4JSN - chains B and D; structure by X-ray diffraction, 3.20 A resolution.

# Chain B
Protein: Serine/threonine-protein kinase mTOR
Organism: Homo sapiens
Notes: EC 2.7.11.1; fragment: fat frb kinase
Reference sequence: P42345 (MTOR_HUMAN); numbering as in UniProt (aligned over 1376-2549)
Amino-acid sequence (1174 residues; numbered 1376 to 2549; the number before each row is that of its first residue):
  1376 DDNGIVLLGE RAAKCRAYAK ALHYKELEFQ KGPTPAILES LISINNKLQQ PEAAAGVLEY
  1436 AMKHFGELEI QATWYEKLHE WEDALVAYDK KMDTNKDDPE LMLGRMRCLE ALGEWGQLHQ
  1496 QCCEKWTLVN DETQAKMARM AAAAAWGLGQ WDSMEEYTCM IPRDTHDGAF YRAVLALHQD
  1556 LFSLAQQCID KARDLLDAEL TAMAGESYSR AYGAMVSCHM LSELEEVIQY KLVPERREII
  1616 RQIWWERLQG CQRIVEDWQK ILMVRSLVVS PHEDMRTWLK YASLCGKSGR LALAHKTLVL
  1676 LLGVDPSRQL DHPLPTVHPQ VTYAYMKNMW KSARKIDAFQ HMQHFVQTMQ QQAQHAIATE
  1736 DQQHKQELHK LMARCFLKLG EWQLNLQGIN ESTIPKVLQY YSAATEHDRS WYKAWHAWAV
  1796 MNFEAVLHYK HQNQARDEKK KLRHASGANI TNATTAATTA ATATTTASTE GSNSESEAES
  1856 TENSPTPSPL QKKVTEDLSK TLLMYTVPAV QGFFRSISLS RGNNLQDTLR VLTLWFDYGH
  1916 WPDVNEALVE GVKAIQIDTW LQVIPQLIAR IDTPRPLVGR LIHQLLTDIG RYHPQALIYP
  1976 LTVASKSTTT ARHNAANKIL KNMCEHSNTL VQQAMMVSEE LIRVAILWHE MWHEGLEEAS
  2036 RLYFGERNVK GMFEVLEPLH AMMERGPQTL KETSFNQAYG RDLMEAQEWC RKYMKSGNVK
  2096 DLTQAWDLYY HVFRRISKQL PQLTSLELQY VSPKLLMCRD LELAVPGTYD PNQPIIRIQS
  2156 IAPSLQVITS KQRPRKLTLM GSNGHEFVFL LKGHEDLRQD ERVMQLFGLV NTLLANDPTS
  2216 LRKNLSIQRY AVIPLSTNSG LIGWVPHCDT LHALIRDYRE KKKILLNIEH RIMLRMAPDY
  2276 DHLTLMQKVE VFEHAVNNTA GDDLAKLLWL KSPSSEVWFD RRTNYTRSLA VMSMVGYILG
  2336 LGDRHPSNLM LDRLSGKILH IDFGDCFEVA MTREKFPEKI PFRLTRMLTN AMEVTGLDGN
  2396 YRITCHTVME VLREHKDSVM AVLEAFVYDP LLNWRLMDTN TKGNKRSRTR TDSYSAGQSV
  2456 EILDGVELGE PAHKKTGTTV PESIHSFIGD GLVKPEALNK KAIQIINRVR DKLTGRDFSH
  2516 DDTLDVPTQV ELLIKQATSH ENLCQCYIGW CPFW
Unresolved in the structure: 1376-1384, 1815-1866, 2437-2491
Swiss-Prot annotation at these positions:
  - region: Val2162 to Arg2168 (G-loop), Lys2258 to Gly2296 (Interaction with MLST8), Gly2335 to Asn2343 (Catalytic loop), His2355 to Thr2380 (Activation loop)
  - binding site (1D-myo-inositol hexakisphosphate): Lys1662, Lys1702, Arg1749
  - binding site (ATP): Ser2165, Gln2167, Leu2185, Lys2187, Glu2190, Tyr2225, Gly2238, Trp2239, Val2240, Thr2245, Met2345, Ile2356
  - binding site (Mg(2+)): Asn2343, Asp2357
  - modified residue: Ser2159 (Phosphoserine), Thr2164 (Phosphothreonine), Thr2173 (Phosphothreonine), Thr2446 (Phosphothreonine), Ser2448 (Phosphoserine), Ser2478 (Phosphoserine), Ser2481 (Phosphoserine)
  - cross-link: Lys2066 (Glycyl lysine isopeptide (Lys-Gly) (interchain with G-Cter in ubiquitin))
What the authors report for this chain:
  - mutagenesis - I2017V, A2020V, E2419K: increased catalytic activity (citing earlier work)
  - mutagenesis - W2027F: abolished catalytic activity (citing earlier work)
  - mutagenesis - D2338A, H2340A: abolished catalytic activity
  - specificity-determining residues: Leu2185, Trp2239, Leu2354 (proposed by the authors, not directly observed)

# Chain D
Protein: Target of rapamycin complex subunit LST8
Organism: Homo sapiens
Reference sequence: Q9BVC4 (LST8_HUMAN); numbering as in UniProt (aligned over 1-326)
Amino-acid sequence (326 residues; each row starts with the number of its first residue):
     1 MNTSPGTVGS DPVILATAGY DHTVRFWQAH SGICTRTVQH QDSQVNALEV TPDRSMIAAA
    61 GYQHIRMYDL NSNNPNPIIS YDGVNKNIAS VGFHEDGRWM YTGGEDCTAR IWDLRSRNLQ
   121 CQRIFQVNAP INCVCLHPNQ AELIVGDQSG AIHIWDLKTD HNEQLIPEPE VSITSAHIDP
   181 DASYMAAVNS TGNCYVWNLT GGIGDEVTQL IPKTKIPAHT RYALQCRFSP DSTLLATCSA
   241 DQTCKIWRTS NFSLMTELSI KSGNPGESSR GWMWGCAFSG DSQYIVTASS DNLARLWCVE
   301 TGEIKREYGG HQKAVVCLAF NDSVLG
Unresolved in the structure: 1-7, 325-326

# Interface between chain B and chain D
Residue-residue contacts (36):
  Arg2270(B) - Lys313(D)  hydrogen bond (backbone-side chain)
  Met2271(B) - Tyr20(D)
  Ala2272(B) - Tyr20(D)  hydrophobic
  Pro2273(B) - Tyr20(D)
  Pro2273(B) - His22(D)
  Asp2274(B) - His22(D)  salt bridge
  Asp2274(B) - Ser43(D)
  Asp2274(B) - Gln44(D)  hydrogen bond (side chain-backbone)
  His2277(B) - Gln44(D)  hydrogen bond (backbone-side chain)
  His2277(B) - Tyr62(D)
  His2277(B) - Asn87(D)  hydrogen bond (backbone-side chain)
  Leu2278(B) - Tyr20(D)  hydrophobic
  Leu2278(B) - Gln44(D)
  Leu2278(B) - Asn87(D)
  Thr2279(B) - Asn46(D)
  Thr2279(B) - Asn87(D)
  Leu2280(B) - Gln148(D)
  Met2281(B) - Thr174(D)
  Met2281(B) - Tyr222(D)  hydrophobic
  Met2281(B) - Leu224(D)  hydrophobic
  Met2281(B) - Trp272(D)
  Met2281(B) - Trp274(D)
  Gln2282(B) - Tyr20(D)
  Gln2282(B) - Gln44(D)
  Gln2282(B) - Asn46(D)  hydrogen bond
  Gln2282(B) - Trp274(D)
  Gln2282(B) - Val316(D)
  Val2284(B) - Tyr222(D)
  Glu2285(B) - Trp272(D)  hydrogen bond (side chain-backbone)
  Glu2285(B) - Trp274(D)  hydrogen bond
  Glu2285(B) - Ser290(D)  hydrogen bond
  Glu2288(B) - Arg221(D)  salt bridge
  Glu2288(B) - Trp272(D)
  Asn2292(B) - Ser268(D)
  Asn2293(B) - Ser268(D)  hydrogen bond
  Glu2536(B) - Tyr222(D)  hydrogen bond
Interface residues without a listed pair, chain B (18 interface residues in all): Val2286
Interface residues without a listed pair, chain D (22 interface residues in all): Asp42, Val45, Glu105, Gly271

# In short
The interface between chain B and chain D involves 18 residues on one side and 22 on the other; the contacts
include 10 hydrogen bonds and 2 salt bridges. Polar contacts include Asp2274(B)-His22(D), Glu2288(B)-Arg221(D)
and Arg2270(B)-Lys313(D). The paper reports that I2017V, A2020V and E2419K of chain B increase catalytic
activity; specificity determinants Leu2185(B), Trp2239(B) and Leu2354(B); 6 substitutions were tested in all.
Here chain B is Serine/threonine-protein kinase mTOR and chain D is Target of rapamycin complex subunit LST8,
both from Homo sapiens. Entry 4JSN (structure of mTORdeltaN-mLST8 complex) was determined by X-ray
diffraction, deposited together with 4JSX, 4JT5, 4JT6, 4JSP and 4JSV.
